5IKC - chains B and M of the 3 polymer chains in the assembly; structure by X-ray diffraction, 2.06 A resolution.

== Chain B ==
Protein: Ighg protein
From: Mus musculus
Reference sequence: Q569X1 (Q569X1_MOUSE); aligned to UniProt positions 21-234 over residues 2-215 (the alignment contains insertions or deletions, so no single offset holds)
Amino-acid sequence (215 residues; each row starts with the number of its first residue):
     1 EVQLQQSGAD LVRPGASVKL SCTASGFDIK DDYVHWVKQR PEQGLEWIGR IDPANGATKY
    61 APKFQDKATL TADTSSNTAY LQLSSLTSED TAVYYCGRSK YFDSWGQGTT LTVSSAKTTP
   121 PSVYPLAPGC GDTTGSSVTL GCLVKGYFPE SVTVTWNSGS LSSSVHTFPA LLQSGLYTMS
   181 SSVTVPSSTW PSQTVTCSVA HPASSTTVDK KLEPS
Not modelled in the structure: 159-162
Differences from the reference sequence: expression tag (1); conflict Gln-5 (Leu24 in Q569X1), Ala-9 (Thr28 in Q569X1), Asp-10 (Glu29 in Q569X1), 19 further conflict positions vs the reference (Q569X1) not listed
Modified residues: Glu-1 (pyroglutamic acid; PCA)
Disulfides: Cys-22/Cys-96, Cys-142/Cys-197

== Chain M ==
Protein: Neuronal migration protein doublecortin
From: Homo sapiens
Notes: fragment: N-terminal domain
Reference sequence: O43602 (DCX_HUMAN); residues 52-140 here = UniProt positions 52-140
Amino-acid sequence (90 residues; numbered 51 to 140; the number before each row is that of its first residue):
    51 AAKKVRFYRN GDRYFKGIVY AVSSDRFRSF DALLADLTRS LSDNINLPQG VRYIYTIDGS
   111 RKIGSMDELE EGESYVCSSD NFFKKVEYTK
Not modelled in the structure: 140
Differences from the reference sequence: expression tag (51)
Curated features (UniProtKB/Swiss-Prot):
  - modified residue: Tyr-70 (Phosphotyrosine), Ser-74 (Phosphoserine), Ser-90 (Phosphoserine), Ser-110 (Phosphoserine), Ser-115 (Phosphoserine)
  - natural variant: Arg-59 (R59H: In SBHX; R59L: In LISX1 and SBHX), Asn-60 (N60D: In LISX1), Asp-62 (D62N: In LISX1 and SBHX), Gly-67 (G67E: In SBHX), Ala-71 (A71S: In LISX1), Arg-78 (R78H: In SBH; R78L: In SBHX), Asp-86 (D86H: In SBHX), Arg-89 (R89G: In SBHX), Leu-97 (L97R: In SBHX), Gly-100 (G100A: In LISX1 and SBHX), Arg-102 (R102S: In LISX1), Ile-104 (I104T: In SBHX), 1 further natural variant entry in UniProt

== Interface between chain B and chain M ==
Contacting residue pairs - 25 pairs, chain B then chain M:
  Lys-30(B) with Lys-134(M), hydrogen bond (backbone-side chain)
  Asp-31(B) with Lys-134(M); Lys-135(M), hydrogen bond (side chain-backbone); Val-136(M)
  Asp-32(B) with Arg-63(M), salt bridge; Lys-134(M), hydrogen bond (backbone-side chain)
  Tyr-33(B) with Asn-60(M); Asn-96(M); Lys-134(M)
  Arg-50(B) with Ile-95(M)
  Asp-52(B) with Lys-134(M), salt bridge
  Ala-54(B) with Phe-132(M); Lys-134(M)
  Asn-55(B) with Asp-130(M), hydrogen bond; Phe-132(M)
  Arg-98(B) with Arg-63(M)
  Ser-99(B) with Arg-63(M), hydrogen bond
  Lys-100(B) with Asp-62(M), salt bridge; Asp-93(M), salt bridge; Ile-95(M); Asn-96(M), hydrogen bond
  Tyr-101(B) with Asp-62(M), hydrogen bond; Tyr-64(M), hydrophobic
  Asp-103(B) with Arg-63(M), salt bridge; Tyr-64(M), hydrogen bond
Interface residues without a listed pair, chain B (15 interface residues in all): Ile-29, Pro-53
Interface residues without a listed pair, chain M (16 interface residues in all): Arg-59, Gly-61, Phe-65, Phe-133

== In short ==
15 residues of chain B and 16 residues of chain M are in contact; the contacts include 8 hydrogen bonds and 5
salt bridges. Polar pairs include Asp-32(B)/Arg-63(M), Asp-52(B)/Lys-134(M) and Lys-100(B)/Asp-62(M).
Here chain B is Ighg protein (Mus musculus) and chain M is Neuronal migration protein doublecortin (Homo
sapiens). Entry 5IKC (X-RAY STRUCTURE OF THE N-TERMINAL DOMAIN OF HUMAN DOUBLECORTIN in complex with FAB) was
determined by X-ray diffraction (same publication as 5IN7, 5IO9 and 5IOI).
